Entry 8SFJ (electron microscopy, 3.60 A resolution); this record covers chains A and B of the 4 polymer chains in the assembly.

# Chain A
Name: CRISPR-associated endonuclease Cas12a
From: Acidaminococcus sp. BV3L6
Notes: EC 3.1.21.1, 4.6.1.22
UniProtKB: U2UMQ6 (CS12A_ACISB); numbering as in UniProt (aligned over 1-1307)
Chain sequence (1311 residues; numbered -3 to 1307; the number before each row is that of its first residue; numbers below 1 keep their minus sign (Gly-3 is residue -3)):
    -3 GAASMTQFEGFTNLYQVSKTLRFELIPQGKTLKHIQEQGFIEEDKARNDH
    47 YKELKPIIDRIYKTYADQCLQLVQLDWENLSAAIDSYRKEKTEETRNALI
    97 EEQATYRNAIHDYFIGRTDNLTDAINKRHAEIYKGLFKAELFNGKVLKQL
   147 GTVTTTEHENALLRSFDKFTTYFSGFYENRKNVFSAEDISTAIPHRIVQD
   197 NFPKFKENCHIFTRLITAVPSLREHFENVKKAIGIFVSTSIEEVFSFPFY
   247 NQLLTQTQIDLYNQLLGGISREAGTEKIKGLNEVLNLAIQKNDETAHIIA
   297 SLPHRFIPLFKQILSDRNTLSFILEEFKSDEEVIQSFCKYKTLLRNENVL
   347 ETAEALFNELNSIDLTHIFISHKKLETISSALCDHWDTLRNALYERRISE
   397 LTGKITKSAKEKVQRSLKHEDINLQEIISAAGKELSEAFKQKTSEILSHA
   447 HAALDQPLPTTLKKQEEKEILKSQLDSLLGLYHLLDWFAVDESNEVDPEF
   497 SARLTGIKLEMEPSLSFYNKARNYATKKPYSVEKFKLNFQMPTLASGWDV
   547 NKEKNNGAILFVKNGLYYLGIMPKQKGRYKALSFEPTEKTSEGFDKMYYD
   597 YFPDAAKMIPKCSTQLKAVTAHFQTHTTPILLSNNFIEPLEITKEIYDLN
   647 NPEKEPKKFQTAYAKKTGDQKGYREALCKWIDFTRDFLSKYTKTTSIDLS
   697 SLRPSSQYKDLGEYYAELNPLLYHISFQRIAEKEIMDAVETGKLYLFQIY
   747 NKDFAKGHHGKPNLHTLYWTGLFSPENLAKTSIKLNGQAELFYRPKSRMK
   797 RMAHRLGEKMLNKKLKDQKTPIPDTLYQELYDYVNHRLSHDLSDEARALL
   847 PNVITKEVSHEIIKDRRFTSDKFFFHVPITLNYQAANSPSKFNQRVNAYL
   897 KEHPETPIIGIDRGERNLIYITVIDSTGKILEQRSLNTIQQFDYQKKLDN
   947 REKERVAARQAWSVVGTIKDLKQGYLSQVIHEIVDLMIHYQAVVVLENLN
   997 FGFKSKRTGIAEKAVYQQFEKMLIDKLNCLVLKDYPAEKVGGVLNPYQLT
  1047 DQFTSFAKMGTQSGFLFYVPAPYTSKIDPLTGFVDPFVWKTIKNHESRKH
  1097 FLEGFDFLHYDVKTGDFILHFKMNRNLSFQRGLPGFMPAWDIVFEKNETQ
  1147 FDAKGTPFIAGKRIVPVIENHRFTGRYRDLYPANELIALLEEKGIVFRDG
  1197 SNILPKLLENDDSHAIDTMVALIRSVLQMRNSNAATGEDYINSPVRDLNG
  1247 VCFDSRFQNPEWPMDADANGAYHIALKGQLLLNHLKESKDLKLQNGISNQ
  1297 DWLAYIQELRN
Not modelled in the structure: -3 to 0, 266-273, 314-527, 792-862, 950-962
Differences from the reference sequence: expression tag (-3 to 0)
Swiss-Prot annotation at these positions:
  - DNA-binding region: Pro599 to Lys607 (PAM-binding on target DNA), Lys780 to Gly783 (Target DNA), Arg951 to Lys968 (Target DNA), Ser1051 to Ala1053 (Target DNA)
  - region: Met1 to Gly35 (WED-I (OBD-I)), Gln941 to Ala957 (Bridge helix)
  - active site: His800 (For pre-crRNA processing), Lys809 (For pre-crRNA processing), Lys860 (For pre-crRNA processing), Asp908 (For DNase activity of RuvC domain), Glu993 (For DNase activity of RuvC domain), Arg1226 (For DNase activity of nuclease domain), Asp1263 (For DNase activity of RuvC domain)
  - binding site (crRNA): Tyr47 to Lys51, Asn175, Arg176, Lys307 to Leu310, Lys752 to His761, Met806 to Asn808
  - site: Arg18 (Binds crRNA), Thr167 (Binds PAM on target DNA), Arg192 (Binds crRNA), Trp382 (Binds crRNA-target DNA heteroduplex), Lys548 (Binds PAM on target DNA), Lys607 (Binds sequence-specific recognition of both target and non-target strand bases in PAM), His872 (Binds crRNA), Gln1014 (Binds target DNA)
  - mutagenesis: Thr167 (T167A: Wild-type to slightly improved guided indel formation), Arg176 (R176A: Decreased guided indel formation), Arg192 (R192A: Decreased guided indel formation), Trp382 (W382A: Nearly complete loss of guided indel formation), Lys548 (K548A: Decreased guided indel formation), Met604 (M604A: Decreased guided indel formation), Lys607 (K607A: Nearly complete loss of guided indel formation, probable loss of PAM recognition), Lys780 (K780A: Nearly complete loss of guided indel formation), Gly783 (G783P: Complete loss of guided indel formation), Asp908 (D908A: No longer provides resistance to plasmids or phage in E.coli; D908P: Complete loss of guided indel formation; neither DNA strand is cleaved in vitro), Arg951 (R951A: Nearly complete loss of guided indel formation), Arg955 (R955A: Partial loss of guided indel formation), 6 further mutagenesis entries in UniProt
Reported in the primary citation:
  - mutagenesis - F999A, R1003A: unchanged catalytic activity on 20-bp target
  - mutagenesis - F999A, R1003A (14-fold): decreased catalytic activity on 16-bp target
  - mutagenesis - R1003A: unchanged catalytic activity (TS cleavage of the 20-bp target)
  - mutagenesis - R1003A (7-fold): decreased catalytic activity (TS cleavage of the 16-bp target)

# Chain B
Molecule: 48-nt RNA strand
Sequence (48 nucleotides; numbered -4 to 43; the number before each row is that of its first residue; numbers below 1 keep their minus sign (U-4 is residue -4)):
    -4 UUUUUAAUUUCUACUCUUGUAGAUGUGAUAAGUGGAAUGCCAUGUGGA
Not modelled in the structure: -4 to 0, 30-43

# How chain A and chain B interact
Contacting residue pairs (76; chain A residue first):
  Ser14(A) with G20(B), base contact
  Lys15(A) with G20(B), salt bridge to the phosphate
  Thr16(A) with G20(B), hydrogen bond to the sugar; U21(B), sugar contact
  Arg18(A) with U4(B), base contact; U5(B), sugar contact; U19(B), hydrogen bond to the sugar; U21(B), salt bridge to the phosphate
  Phe19(A) with U4(B), sugar contact
  Glu20(A) with U4(B), sugar contact
  Tyr47(A) with A23(B), phosphate contact
  Lys51(A) with A23(B), phosphate contact; U24(B), salt bridge to the phosphate
  Asp55(A) with A25(B), phosphate contact
  Asn175(A) with U24(B), hydrogen bond to the sugar
  Arg176(A) with U24(B), hydrogen bond to the sugar; A25(B), salt bridge to the phosphate
  Arg192(A) with A26(B), hydrogen bond to the sugar
  Phe306(A) with G27(B), sugar contact
  Lys307(A) with A26(B), salt bridge to the phosphate; G27(B), hydrogen bond to the phosphate
  Gln308(A) with A26(B), phosphate contact
  Ile309(A) with A25(B), sugar contact
  Leu310(A) with A25(B), hydrogen bond to the phosphate; A26(B), hydrogen bond to the phosphate
  Ser311(A) with A26(B), phosphate contact
  Lys530(A) with G22(B), salt bridge to the phosphate
  Asn747(A) with U4(B), phosphate contact
  Lys748(A) with U3(B), sugar contact; U4(B), hydrogen bond to the phosphate; U15(B), phosphate contact
  Ala751(A) with G14(B), phosphate contact
  Gly753(A) with G14(B), hydrogen bond to the phosphate
  His754(A) with U15(B), phosphate contact
  His755(A) with G14(B), phosphate contact; U15(B), hydrogen bond to the phosphate
  Gly756(A) with U15(B), hydrogen bond to the phosphate; A16(B), phosphate contact
  Lys757(A) with A16(B), hydrogen bond to the phosphate; G17(B), phosphate contact
  Asn759(A) with U5(B), base contact; A18(B), base contact; U19(B), base contact
  Leu760(A) with A18(B), phosphate contact; U19(B), hydrogen bond to the base
  His761(A) with U4(B), base contact; U19(B), stacking on the base
  Phe788(A) with G22(B), sugar contact
  Arg790(A) with U5(B), salt bridge to the phosphate
  Arg863(A) with U3(B), salt bridge to the phosphate; U5(B), salt bridge to the phosphate; C6(B), salt bridge to the phosphate
  His872(A) with U21(B), hydrogen bond to the sugar
  Pro874(A) with G20(B), base contact
  Gln936(A) with A16(B), hydrogen bond to the sugar
  Phe938(A) with A8(B), sugar contact; C9(B), sugar contact
  Tyr940(A) with A8(B), sugar contact
  Lys943(A) with A8(B), phosphate contact; C9(B), phosphate contact
  Asp966(A) with U7(B), phosphate contact
  Leu967(A) with U7(B), phosphate contact; A8(B), sugar contact
  Gly970(A) with U7(B), sugar contact
  Ser973(A) with G17(B), hydrogen bond to the sugar; A18(B), sugar contact
  Gln974(A) with U7(B), hydrogen bond to the base; A16(B), base contact; G17(B), sugar contact
  Ile976(A) with A18(B), sugar contact
  His977(A) with G17(B), sugar contact; A18(B), salt bridge to the phosphate
  Lys1022(A) with A18(B), salt bridge to the phosphate; U19(B), salt bridge to the phosphate
  Lys1029(A) with G17(B), salt bridge to the phosphate; A18(B), phosphate contact
Other interface residues (no listed pair), chain A (55 interface residues in all): Thr187, Tyr746, Lys752, Phe864, Phe870, Arg947, Tyr971
Other interface residues (no listed pair), chain B (24 interface residues in all): A2, U12, U28

# Summary
55 residues of chain A face 24 of chain B across their interface; the contacts include 18 hydrogen bonds, 14
salt bridges and 1 aromatic stacking contact. Polar contacts include Leu760(A)-U19(B), Gln974(A)-U7(B) and
Thr16(A)-G20(B). The paper reports that F999A and R1003A of chain A reduce catalytic activity on 16-bp target;
R1003A of chain A reduces catalytic activity (TS cleavage of the 16-bp target).
Here chain A is CRISPR-associated endonuclease Cas12a (Acidaminococcus sp. BV3L6) and chain B is a 48-nt RNA
strand. Entry 8SFJ (WT CRISPR-Cas12a with a 10bp R-loop) was determined by electron microscopy together with
8SFH, 8SFI, 8SFL, 8SFN, 8SFO, 8SFP, 8SFQ and 8SFR from the same study.
